5ITQ - chain A; structure by X-ray diffraction, 1.48 A resolution.

# Chain A
Name: Endonuclease 8-like 1
Organism: Homo sapiens
Notes: EC 3.2.2.-, 4.2.99.18
Reference sequence: Q96FI4 (NEIL1_HUMAN); residues 1-290 here = UniProt positions 1-290
Sequence (290 residues; numbered 1 to 290; the number before each row is that of its first residue):
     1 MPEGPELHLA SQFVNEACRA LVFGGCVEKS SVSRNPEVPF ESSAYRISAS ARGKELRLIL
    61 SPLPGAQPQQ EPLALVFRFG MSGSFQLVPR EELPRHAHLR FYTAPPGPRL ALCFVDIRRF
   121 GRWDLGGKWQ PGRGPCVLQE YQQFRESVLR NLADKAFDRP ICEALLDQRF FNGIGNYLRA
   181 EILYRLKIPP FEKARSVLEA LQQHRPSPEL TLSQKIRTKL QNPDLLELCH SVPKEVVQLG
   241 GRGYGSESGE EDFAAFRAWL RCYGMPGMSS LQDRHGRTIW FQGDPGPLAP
Not modelled in the structure: 1, 204-206
Sequence notes: engineered mutation S147 (Asn in Q96FI4), R242 (Lys in Q96FI4)
UniProt features mapped onto this chain:
  - active site: P2 (Schiff-base intermediate with DNA), E3 (Proton donor), K54 (Proton donor)
  - binding site (DNA): N176
  - natural variant: A44 (A44D: Found in a patient with childhood-onset nephrotic syndrome, focal segmental glomerulosclerosis and end-stage renal disease; uncertain significance), A156 (A156T: Found in a patient with childhood-onset steroid-resistant nephrotic syndrome; uncertain significance), E181 (E181K: Found in a patient with nephrotic syndrome also carrying mutation P-159 in MYO1E), R242 (K242R: In RNA edited version; this construct carries the variant)
  - mutagenesis: P2 (P2T: Loss of glycosylase and AP lyase activity; Loss of glycosylase activity), E3 (E3Q: Loss of glycosylase and AP lyase activity), K54 (K54L: Loss of glycosylase activity), R277 (R277A: Strongly reduced glycosylase activity. Has little effect on AP lyase activity)
Reported in the primary citation:
  - conformationally variable residues (side-chain flip): R242
  - catalytic residues: P2, E6, R242 (from molecular simulation)
  - mutagenesis - R242K: increased catalytic activity on Tg
  - mutagenesis - E6A, R242Q (15-fold): decreased catalytic activity on Tg
  - mutagenesis - R242K: unchanged catalytic activity (lyase activity)

# In short
Curated annotation (UniProt) lists 3 active-site residues, DNA-binding residue N176 and 4 mutagenesis sites.
From the paper: catalytic residues P2, E6 and R242; E6A and R242Q reduce catalytic activity on Tg.
Chain A is Endonuclease 8-like 1 (Homo sapiens); the structure, Crystal Structure of Human NEIL1, Free
Protein, was determined by X-ray diffraction together with 5ITR, 5ITT, 5ITU, 5ITX and 5ITY from the same
study.
